4CBM - chain A; structure by X-ray diffraction, 3.27 A resolution.

== Chain A ==
Molecule: Serine protease NS3
From: Classical swine fever virus
Notes: EC 3.4.21.113, 3.6.1.15, 3.6.4.13; fragment: helicase domain, 1792-2280
UniProtKB: P19712 (POLG_CSFVA); residues 193-691 here correspond to UniProt positions 1782-2280 (UniProt number = residue number + 1589)
Amino-acid sequence (516 residues; each row starts with the number of its first residue):
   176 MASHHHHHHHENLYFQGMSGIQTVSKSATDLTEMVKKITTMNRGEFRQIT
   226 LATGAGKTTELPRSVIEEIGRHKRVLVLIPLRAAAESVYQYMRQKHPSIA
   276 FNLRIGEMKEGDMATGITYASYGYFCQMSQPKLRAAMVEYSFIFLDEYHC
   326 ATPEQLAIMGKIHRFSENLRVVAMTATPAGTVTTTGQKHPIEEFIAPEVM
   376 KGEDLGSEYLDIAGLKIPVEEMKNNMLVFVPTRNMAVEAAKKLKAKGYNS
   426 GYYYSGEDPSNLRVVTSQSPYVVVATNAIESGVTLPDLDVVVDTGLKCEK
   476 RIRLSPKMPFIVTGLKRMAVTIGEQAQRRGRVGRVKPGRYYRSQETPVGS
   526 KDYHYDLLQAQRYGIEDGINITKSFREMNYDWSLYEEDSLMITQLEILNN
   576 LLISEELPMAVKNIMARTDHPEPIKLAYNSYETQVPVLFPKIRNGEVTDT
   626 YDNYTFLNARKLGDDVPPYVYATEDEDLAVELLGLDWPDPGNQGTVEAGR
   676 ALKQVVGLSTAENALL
Disordered / not traced: 176-202, 227-231, 352-360, 397, 429-434, 691
Sequence notes: expression tag (176-192); engineered mutation K600 (Gln2189 in P19712)
Curated features (UniProtKB/Swiss-Prot):
  - motif: D321 to H324 (DEAH box)
  - binding site (ATP): L226 to T233
  - site: L683, S684 (Cleavage)
  - glycosylation (N-linked (GlcNAc...) asparagine): N545, N628

== In short ==
UniProt lists 8 ATP-binding residues.
Chain A is Serine protease NS3 (Classical swine fever virus); the structure, Pestivirus NS3 helicase, was
determined by X-ray diffraction together with 4CBG, 4CBH, 4CBI and 4CBL from the same study.
